PDB entry 7ZYN | X-ray diffraction, 2.30 A resolution | chain A

Chain A:
Name: Epidermal growth factor receptor
Source organism: Homo sapiens
Notes: EC 2.7.10.1
Reference sequence: P00533 (EGFR_HUMAN); numbering as in UniProt (aligned over 695-1022)
Amino-acid sequence (333 residues; numbered 690 to 1022; the number before each row is that of its first residue):
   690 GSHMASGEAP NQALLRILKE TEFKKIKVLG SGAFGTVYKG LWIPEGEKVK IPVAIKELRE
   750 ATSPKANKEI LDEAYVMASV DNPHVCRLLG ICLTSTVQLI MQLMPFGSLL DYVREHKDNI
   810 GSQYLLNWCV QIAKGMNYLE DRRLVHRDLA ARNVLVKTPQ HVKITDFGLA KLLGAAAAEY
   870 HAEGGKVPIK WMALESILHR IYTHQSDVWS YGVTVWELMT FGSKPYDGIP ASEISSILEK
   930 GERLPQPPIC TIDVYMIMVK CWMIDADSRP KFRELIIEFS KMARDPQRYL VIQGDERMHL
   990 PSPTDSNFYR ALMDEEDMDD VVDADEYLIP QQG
Unresolved in the structure: 690-696, 748-751, 993, 1019-1022
Sequence notes: expression tag (690-694); engineered mutation Met-790 (Thr in P00533), Ser-797 (Cys in P00533), Ala-865 (Glu in P00533), Ala-866 (Glu in P00533), Ala-867 (Lys in P00533)
Small-molecule neighbours: 0UN (N-{3-[(5-chloro-2-{[2-methoxy-4-(4-methylpiperazin-1-yl)phenyl]amino}pyrimidin-4-yl)oxy]phenyl}prop-2-enamide): Leu-718, Gly-719, Phe-723, Val-726, Ala-743, Met-790, Gln-791, Leu-792, Met-793, Pro-794, Gly-796, Leu-844, Asp-855

Overview:
Chain A binds compound 0UN.
Chain A is Epidermal growth factor receptor (Homo sapiens); the structure, Crystal Structure of
EGFR-T790M/C797S in Complex with WZ4002, was determined by X-ray diffraction (same publication as 7ZYM, 7ZYP
and 7ZYQ).
